5MV9 - chains A and B; structure by X-ray diffraction, 2.60 A resolution.

== Chain A ==
Protein: Unconventional myosin-VIIa
Organism: Homo sapiens
UniProtKB: Q13402 (MYO7A_HUMAN); numbering as in UniProt (aligned over 1702-2215)
Chain sequence (527 residues; row label = number of the first residue in the row):
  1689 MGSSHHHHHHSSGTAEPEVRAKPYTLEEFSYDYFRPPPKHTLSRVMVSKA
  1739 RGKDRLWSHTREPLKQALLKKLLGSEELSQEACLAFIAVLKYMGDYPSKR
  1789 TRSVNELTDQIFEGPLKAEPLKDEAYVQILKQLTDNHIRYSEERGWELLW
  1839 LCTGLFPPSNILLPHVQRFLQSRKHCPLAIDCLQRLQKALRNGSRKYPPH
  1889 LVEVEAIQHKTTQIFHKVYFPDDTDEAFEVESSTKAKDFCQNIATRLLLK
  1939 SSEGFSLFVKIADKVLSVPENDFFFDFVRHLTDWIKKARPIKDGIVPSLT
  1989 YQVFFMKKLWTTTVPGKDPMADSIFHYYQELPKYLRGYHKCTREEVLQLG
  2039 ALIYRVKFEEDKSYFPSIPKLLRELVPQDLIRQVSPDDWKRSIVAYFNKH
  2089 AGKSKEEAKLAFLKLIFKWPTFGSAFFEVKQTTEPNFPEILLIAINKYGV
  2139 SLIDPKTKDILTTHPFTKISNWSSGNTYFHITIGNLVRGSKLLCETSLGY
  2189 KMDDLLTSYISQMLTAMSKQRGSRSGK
Not modelled in the structure: 1689-1706, 1734-1741, 1978-1985, 2174-2177, 2207-2215
Differences from the reference sequence: initiating methionine (1689); expression tag (1690-1701)
Curated features (UniProtKB/Swiss-Prot):
  - natural variant: Arg1743 (R1743W: In USH1B), Glu1812 (E1812K: In USH1B), Leu1858 (L1858P: In USH1B), Arg1873 (R1873W: In USH1B), Arg1883 (R1883Q: In USH1B), Pro1887 (P1887L: In USH1B), Phe1962 (deletion: In USH1B), Gly2137 (G2137E: In USH1B), Gly2163 (G2163S: In USH1B), Gly2187 (G2187D: In USH1B)
Reported in the primary citation:
  - disease-associated variants - G1982E, G1982R, K2118N, G2163S: decreased binding to cDNA FLJ51329, highly similar to Harmonin (chain B)

== Chain B ==
Protein: cDNA FLJ51329, highly similar to Harmonin
Organism: Homo sapiens
UniProtKB: B4DV53 (B4DV53_HUMAN); residues 428-552 here correspond to UniProt positions 360-484 (UniProt number = residue number - 68)
Chain sequence (130 residues; row label = number of the first residue in the row):
   423 GAMGSQDFRKYEEGFDPYSMFTPEQIMGKDVRLLRIKKEGSLDLALEGGV
   473 DSPIGKVVVSAVYERGAAERHGGIVKGDEIMAINGKIVTDYTLAEADAAL
   523 QKAWNQGGDWIDLVVAVCPPKEYDDELTFF
Not modelled in the structure: 423-432
Differences from the reference sequence: expression tag (423-427)
Reported in the primary citation:
  - conformationally variable residues (side-chain flip): Leu549
  - mutagenesis - F551V/F552V: abolished binding to NPDZ1.PDZ2

== How chain A and chain B interact ==
Pairs across the interface - 38 pairs, chain A then chain B:
  Phe1946(A) with Phe552(B), hydrophobic
  Lys1995(A) with Phe552(B)
  Trp1998(A) with Phe552(B), hydrogen bond (side chain-backbone)
  Gln2017(A) with Phe552(B), hydrogen bond (side chain-backbone)
  Pro2020(A) with Phe551(B), hydrophobic
  Lys2021(A) with Phe551(B); Phe552(B), hydrogen bond (side chain-backbone)
  Arg2024(A) with Asp546(B), salt bridge; Leu549(B); Phe551(B)
  Ala2113(A) with Phe551(B)
  Phe2115(A) with Thr550(B)
  Glu2116(A) with Tyr545(B); Asp546(B)
  Lys2118(A) with Pro541(B); Tyr545(B)
  Ile2128(A) with Tyr545(B), hydrophobic
  Ser2161(A) with Pro475(B)
  Gly2163(A) with Glu469(B)
  Asn2164(A) with Glu469(B), hydrogen bond (backbone-side chain); Ser482(B), hydrogen bond; Lys498(B)
  Thr2165(A) with Glu469(B), hydrogen bond; Val480(B); Val481(B); Gly499(B)
  Tyr2166(A) with Glu469(B); Ile476(B), hydrophobic
  His2168(A) with Pro475(B)
  Leu2181(A) with Pro475(B); Ile476(B), hydrophobic
  Glu2183(A) with Tyr545(B), hydrogen bond (backbone-side chain)
  Thr2184(A) with Asp547(B), hydrogen bond
  Ser2185(A) with Lys498(B), hydrogen bond; Asp547(B), hydrogen bond
  Leu2186(A) with Glu548(B); Thr550(B)
  Lys2189(A) with Thr550(B), hydrogen bond
Also at the interface, not in a pair above, chain A (32 interface residues in all): Val1953, Ala1976, Lys1996, Tyr2026, Ser2112, Phe2114, Val2117, Leu2193
Also at the interface, not in a pair above, chain B (19 interface residues in all): Tyr485, Glu486
From the paper, about this interface:
  - interface residues, chain A: Tyr2026(A)
  - interface residues, chain B: Leu549(B), Thr550(B)
  - hot spots on chain B (mutagenesis) - D546R/F551V/F552V: abolished binding to Unconventional myosin-VIIa (chain A)
  - hot spots on chain B (mutagenesis) - E469A (5-6 uM), I476W (K_d_ of 18 uM): decreased binding to Unconventional myosin-VIIa (chain A)

== In short ==
The interface between chain A and chain B involves 32 residues on one side and 19 on the other, with 11
hydrogen bonds and 1 salt bridge. Among the polar pairs are Arg2024(A)-Asp546(B), Trp1998(A)-Phe552(B) and
Gln2017(A)-Phe552(B). The paper reports that G1982E, G1982R and K2118N of chain A, among others, reduce
binding to cDNA FLJ51329, highly similar to Harmonin (chain B); interface residues Tyr2026(A) and Leu549(B)
among others; 8 substitutions were tested in all.
Chain A is Unconventional myosin-VIIa and chain B is cDNA FLJ51329, highly similar to Harmonin, both from Homo
sapiens; the structure, Structure of human Myosin 7a C-terminal MyTH4-FERM domain in complex with harmonin-a
PDZ3 domain, was determined by X-ray diffraction together with 5MV7 and 5MV8 from the same study.
